Entry 7R31 (X-ray diffraction, 1.52 A resolution); this record covers chains B and C of the 3 polymer chains in the assembly.

# Chain B (and C)
Name: Membrane-associated protein slr1513
Organism: Synechocystis sp. PCC 6803
Notes: chain C of this document is another copy of the same molecule, construct and numbering; everything in this record applies to it too
Reference sequence: P73954 (Y1513_SYNY3); residues 1-110 here = UniProt positions 1-110
Chain sequence (120 residues; each row starts with the number of its first residue):
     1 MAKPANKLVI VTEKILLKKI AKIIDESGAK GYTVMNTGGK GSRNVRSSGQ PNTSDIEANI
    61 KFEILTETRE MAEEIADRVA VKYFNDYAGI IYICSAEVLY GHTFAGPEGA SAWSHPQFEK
Not modelled in the structure: 1-2, 103-120 (chain C: 1-2, 49-55, 115-120)
Construct notes: engineered mutation A105 (Cys in P73954), A110 (Cys in P73954); expression tag (111-120)
Bound ions: Na+: G41, N44 (together with ATP)
Small-molecule neighbours:
  - ATP (adenosine-5'-triphosphate), molecule 1: V11, T37, G38, G39, K40, G41, S42, R43, N44, V45, R46, G49, Q50, P51, N59, A88, G89, I90
  - ATP, molecule 2: K30, G31, Y32, T33, E63, I64, L65
Reported in the primary citation:
  - binding site for ATP: R46, N59
  - contacts within the chain: R46-N59 (hydrogen bond)
  - conformationally variable residues (side-chain flip): N59
  - mutagenesis - K40A, R43A, R46A: decreased catalytic activity on ATP
  - mutagenesis - K40A, R43A, R46A: decreased catalytic activity on ADP

# Chain B / chain C interface
Contacting residue pairs (49):
  V11(B) with T33(C)
  T37(B) with T33(C); V34(C); M35(C)
  G38(B) with T33(C); V34(C), hydrogen bond (backbone-backbone)
  G39(B) with Y32(C)
  K40(B) with D25(C); G31(C); Y32(C), hydrogen bond (backbone-backbone)
  G41(B) with K30(C)
  S42(B) with K30(C), hydrogen bond (side chain-backbone); H102(C)
  R43(B) with G101(C); H102(C); F104(C)
  T53(B) with L17(C); K18(C); Y32(C)
  I56(B) with K14(C); L17(C), hydrophobic; V34(C); M35(C), hydrophobic; N36(C)
  K61(B) with E63(C), salt bridge
  R69(B) with E97(C), salt bridge
  E73(B) with L99(C)
  A76(B) with L99(C), hydrophobic; Y100(C)
  D77(B) with Y100(C), hydrogen bond
  A80(B) with Y100(C), hydrophobic; F104(C)
  F84(B) with F104(C)
  N85(B) with F104(C)
  I90(B) with Y100(C); G101(C)
  I91(B) with V98(C); L99(C), hydrogen bond (backbone-backbone); Y100(C), hydrogen bond (backbone-backbone)
  Y92(B) with K7(C); E63(C); L65(C), hydrophobic; A96(C), hydrophobic; E97(C); V98(C), hydrophobic
  I93(B) with A96(C); E97(C), hydrogen bond (backbone-backbone); L99(C), hydrophobic
  C94(B) with K7(C), hydrogen bond
Also at the interface, not in a pair above, chain B (25 interface residues in all): L8, N36
Also at the interface, not in a pair above, chain C (24 interface residues in all): K61, S95

# Summary
25 residues of chain B face 24 of chain C across their interface; the contacts include 8 hydrogen bonds and 2
salt bridges. Polar contacts include K61(B)-E63(C), R69(B)-E97(C) and S42(B)-K30(C). The paper reports a
binding site for ATP at R46(B) and N59(B); K40A, R43A and R46A of chain B reduce catalytic activity on ATP.
Chain B and chain C are both Membrane-associated protein slr1513 (Synechocystis sp. PCC 6803); the structure,
Carbon regulatory PII-like protein SbtB from Synechocystis sp. 6803, C105A+C110A variant, in complex with ATP
(co-crystal) ..., was determined by X-ray diffraction together with 7R30 and 7R32 from the same study.
